Entry 4B5G (X-ray diffraction, 2.75 A resolution); this record covers chains A and U of the 3 polymer chains in the assembly.

Chain A:
Molecule: Exodeoxyribonuclease
From: Neisseria meningitidis
Notes: EC 3.1.11.2
UniProtKB: C9X331 (C9X331_NEIM8); residues 1-259 here = UniProt positions 1-259
Sequence (259 residues; row label = number of the first residue in the row):
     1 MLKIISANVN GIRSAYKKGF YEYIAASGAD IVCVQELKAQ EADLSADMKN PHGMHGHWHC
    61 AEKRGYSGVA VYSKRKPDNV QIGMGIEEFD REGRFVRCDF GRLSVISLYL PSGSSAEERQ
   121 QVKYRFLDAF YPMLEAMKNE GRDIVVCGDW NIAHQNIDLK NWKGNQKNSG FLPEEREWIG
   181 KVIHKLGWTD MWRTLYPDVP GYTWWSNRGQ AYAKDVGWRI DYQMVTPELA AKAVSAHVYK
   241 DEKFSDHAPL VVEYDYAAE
Sequence notes: conflict Gly101 (Asp in C9X331)

Chain U:
Molecule: 11-nt DNA strand
Sequence (11 nucleotides; each row starts with the number of its first residue):
    31 GCTACXCATC G
Modified / non-standard residues: 3DR (1',2'-dideoxyribofuranose-5'-phosphate) at position 36

Interface between chain A and chain U:
Residue-residue contacts (31; chain A residue first):
  Tyr66(A) - DA34(U)  phosphate contact
  Tyr66(A) - DC35(U)  hydrogen bond to the phosphate
  Arg94(A) - DC35(U)  salt bridge to the phosphate
  Tyr109(A) - 3DR_36(U)  hydrogen bond to the phosphate
  Ser112(A) - DC35(U)  sugar contact
  Ser112(A) - 3DR_36(U)  hydrogen bond to the phosphate
  Ser114(A) - DC35(U)  sugar contact
  Ser114(A) - 3DR_36(U)  phosphate contact
  Ser114(A) - DC37(U)  hydrogen bond to the phosphate
  Ser115(A) - DA34(U)  sugar contact
  Ser115(A) - DC35(U)  hydrogen bond to the phosphate
  Arg119(A) - DC35(U)  salt bridge to the phosphate
  Asn151(A) - 3DR_36(U)  phosphate contact
  Asn161(A) - DA38(U)  phosphate contact
  Asn165(A) - DC37(U)  sugar contact
  Asn165(A) - DA38(U)  hydrogen bond to the phosphate
  Asn168(A) - DC37(U)  base contact
  Ser169(A) - 3DR_36(U)  sugar contact
  Gly170(A) - 3DR_36(U)  sugar contact
  Trp204(A) - 3DR_36(U)  sugar contact
  Trp204(A) - DC37(U)  phosphate contact
  Arg208(A) - DC37(U)  hydrogen bond to the sugar
  Arg208(A) - DA38(U)  sugar contact
  Gly209(A) - DT39(U)  phosphate contact
  Gln210(A) - DT39(U)  hydrogen bond to the phosphate
  Ala211(A) - DA38(U)  sugar contact
  Lys214(A) - DT39(U)  salt bridge to the phosphate
  Val216(A) - DA38(U)  phosphate contact
  Trp218(A) - 3DR_36(U)  sugar contact
  Trp218(A) - DC37(U)  sugar contact
  Trp218(A) - DA38(U)  hydrogen bond to the phosphate
Also at the interface, not in a pair above, chain A (24 interface residues in all): Asp149, Ser206, His247

In short:
24 residues of chain A face 6 of chain U across their interface, with 9 hydrogen bonds and 3 salt bridges.
Polar contacts include Arg208(A)-DC37(U), Tyr66(A)-DC35(U) and Tyr109(A)-3DR_36(U).
Chain A is Exodeoxyribonuclease (Neisseria meningitidis) and chain U is an 11-nt DNA strand; the structure,
Substrate bound Neisseria AP endonuclease in absence of metal ions (crystal form 2), was determined by X-ray
diffraction, deposited together with 4B5F, 4B5H, 4B5I, 4B5J and 4B5M.
